Entry 3CLC (X-ray diffraction, 2.80 A resolution); this record covers chains A and F of the 6 polymer chains in the assembly.

Chain A:
Molecule: Regulatory protein
From: Enterobacter sp
UniProtKB: Q8GGH0 (Q8GGH0_9ENTR); residue numbers follow UniProt; this construct covers 1-79
Chain sequence (82 residues; row label = number of the first residue in the row; numbers below 1 keep their minus sign (Gly-2 is residue -2)):
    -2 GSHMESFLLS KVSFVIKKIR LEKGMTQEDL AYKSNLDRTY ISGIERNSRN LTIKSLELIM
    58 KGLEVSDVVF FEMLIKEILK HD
Disordered / not traced: -2 to 1, 78-79
Sequence notes: expression tag (-2 to 0)
From the paper describing this entry:
  - self-association interface (contacts with another copy of this molecule): Asn47
  - binding site for the 35-nt DNA strand: Arg17, Gln24, Arg35, Tyr37, Ser39, Arg43, Ser52
  - mutagenesis - E25A: decreased binding to intact operator DNA
  - mutagenesis - R35A: abolished binding to operator DNA
  - binding site for the 35-nt DNA strand (chain F): Arg35
  - specificity-determining residues: Arg35
  - binding site for the 35-nt DNA strand: Thr36, Arg46 (proposed by the authors, not directly observed)

Chain F:
Molecule: 35-nt DNA strand
Sequence (35 nucleotides; numbered 1 to 35; the number before each row is that of its first residue):
     1 ATGTTGACTA TAATCACACG GACTATAAGT CACAT

Interface between chain A and chain F:
Pairs across the interface (12; chain A residue first):
  Leu33(A) - DG29(F)  phosphate contact
  Asp34(A) - DT30(F)  phosphate contact
  Thr36(A) - DT30(F)  base contact
  Thr36(A) - DC31(F)  base contact
  Tyr37(A) - DA28(F)  hydrogen bond to the phosphate
  Arg46(A) - DA28(F)  hydrogen bond to the base
  Arg46(A) - DG29(F)  hydrogen bond to the base
  Asn47(A) - DA27(F)  hydrogen bond to the phosphate
  Leu48(A) - DA28(F)  phosphate contact
  Thr49(A) - DA27(F)  phosphate contact
  Thr49(A) - DA28(F)  hydrogen bond to the phosphate
  Ser52(A) - DA28(F)  hydrogen bond to the phosphate
Interface residues without a listed pair, chain F (6 interface residues in all): DA32

Overview:
9 residues of chain A face 6 of chain F across their interface, with 6 hydrogen bonds. Polar contacts include
Arg46(A)-DA28(F), Arg46(A)-DG29(F) and Tyr37(A)-DA28(F). From the paper: a binding site for the 35-nt DNA
strand at Arg17(A), Gln24(A) and Arg35(A) among others; E25A of chain A reduces binding to intact operator
DNA.
Here chain A is Regulatory protein (Enterobacter sp) and chain F is a 35-nt DNA strand. Entry 3CLC (Crystal
Structure of the Restriction-Modification Controller Protein C.Esp1396I Tetramer in Complex with its Natural
35 Base-Pair ...) was determined by X-ray diffraction.
